8IUG - chains 0 and 9 of the 37 polymer chains in the assembly; structure by electron microscopy, 2.86 A resolution.

== Chain 0 ==
Name: Antenna complex alpha/beta subunit
From: Roseiflexus castenholzii
UniProtKB: A7NQE9 (A7NQE9_ROSCS); numbering as in UniProt (aligned over 1-55)
Sequence (55 residues; row label = number of the first residue in the row):
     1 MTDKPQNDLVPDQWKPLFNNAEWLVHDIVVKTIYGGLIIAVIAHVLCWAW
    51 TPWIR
Disordered / not traced: 1-5
Residues lining bound ligands:
  - bacteriochlorophyll a (BCL), molecule 1: Trp14, Leu17, Phe18, Trp23, His26, Val30, Ile33, Tyr34
  - bacteriochlorophyll a (BCL), molecule 2: Ile28, Lys31, Thr32, Gly35, Gly36, Ile38, Ile39
  - bacteriochlorophyll a (BCL), molecule 3: Thr32, Ile33, Gly36, Leu37, Ala40, His44, Cys47, Trp53, Ile54
  - bacteriochlorophyll a (BCL), molecule 4: Thr32, Gly36, Ile39, Ala40, Ala43, His44, Cys47, Trp50
  - U42 ([(2R,3S,4S,5R,6R)-6-[(6E,8E,10E,12E,14E,16E,18E,20E,22E,24E)-2,6,10,14,19,23-hexamethyl-25-(2,6,6-trimethylcyclohexen-1-yl)pentacosa-6,8,10,12,14,16,18,20,22,24-decaen-2-yl]oxy-3,4,5-tris(oxidanyl)oxan-2-yl]methyl pentadecanoate), molecule 1: Ile28, Thr32, Ile39, Ala43, Leu46, Cys47, Trp50
  - U42, molecule 2: Leu37, Ala40, Val41, His44, Trp48, Trp53, Ile54, Arg55
  - gamma-Carotene (U4Z): Val25, Ile28, Val29, Thr32, Ile33

== Chain 9 ==
Name: Alpha subunit of light-harvesting 1
From: Roseiflexus castenholzii
UniProtKB: Q83XD1 (Q83XD1_9CHLR); residue numbers follow UniProt; this construct covers 1-42
Sequence (42 residues; each row starts with the number of its first residue):
     1 MKDRPFEFRTSVVVSTLLGLVMALLIHFVVLSSGAFNWLRAP
Disordered / not traced: 1-3, 42
Residues lining bound ligands:
  - bacteriochlorophyll a (BCL), molecule 1: Phe6, Glu7, Phe8, Ser11, Val12, Ser15
  - bacteriochlorophyll a (BCL), molecule 2: Phe6, Thr10, Ser11, Val14, Ser15, Ile26
  - bacteriochlorophyll a (BCL), molecule 3: Thr16, Gly19, Leu20, Ala23, His27, Val30, Phe36, Trp38
  - bacteriochlorophyll a (BCL), molecule 4: Gly19, Met22, Ala23, Ile26, His27, Val30, Phe36
  - gamma-Carotene (U4Z), molecule 1: Val12, Ser15, Thr16, Leu18, Gly19, Met22
  - gamma-Carotene (U4Z), molecule 2: Leu20, Ala23, Leu24, His27, Phe28, Trp38

== Interface between chain 0 and chain 9 ==
Pairs across the interface (11):
  Pro16(0) - Arg4(9)
  Leu17(0) - Arg4(9)
  Phe18(0) - Arg4(9)
  Asn19(0) - Arg4(9)  hydrogen bond
  Glu22(0) - Arg4(9)  salt bridge
  Glu22(0) - Phe8(9)
  Val25(0) - Phe8(9)  hydrophobic
  His26(0) - Phe8(9)
  Trp50(0) - Phe36(9)  hydrophobic
  Trp50(0) - Asn37(9)
  Thr51(0) - Phe36(9)
Interface residues without a listed pair, chain 0 (11 interface residues in all): Cys47, Trp53
Interface residues without a listed pair, chain 9 (5 interface residues in all): Trp38

== Overview ==
11 residues of chain 0 and 5 residues of chain 9 are in contact, with 1 hydrogen bond and 1 salt bridge. Polar
contacts include Glu22(0)-Arg4(9) and Asn19(0)-Arg4(9). 3 bacteriochlorophyll a molecules and one
gamma-Carotene molecule are bound between chain 0 and chain 9.
Here chain 0 is Antenna complex alpha/beta subunit and chain 9 is Alpha subunit of light-harvesting 1, both
from Roseiflexus castenholzii. Entry 8IUG (Cryo-EM structure of the RC-LH core complex from roseiflexus
castenholzii) was determined by electron microscopy together with 8IUN from the same study.
